8FNQ - chains A and F of the 12 polymer chains in the assembly; structure by electron microscopy, 2.80 A resolution.

# Chain A
Protein: Lamina-associated polypeptide 2, isoform alpha, Integrase chimera
From: Homo sapiens
Notes: EC 2.7.7.-, 3.1.-.-
UniProtKB: chimeric construct of P42166, P12497: residues -53 to -3 from P42166 (LAP2A_HUMAN) positions 50-100 (UniProt number = residue number + 103); residues 1-288 from P12497 positions 1148-1435 (UniProt number = residue number + 1147)
Amino-acid sequence (364 residues; numbered -75 to 288; the number before each row is that of its first residue; numbers below 1 keep their minus sign (Gly-75 is residue -75)):
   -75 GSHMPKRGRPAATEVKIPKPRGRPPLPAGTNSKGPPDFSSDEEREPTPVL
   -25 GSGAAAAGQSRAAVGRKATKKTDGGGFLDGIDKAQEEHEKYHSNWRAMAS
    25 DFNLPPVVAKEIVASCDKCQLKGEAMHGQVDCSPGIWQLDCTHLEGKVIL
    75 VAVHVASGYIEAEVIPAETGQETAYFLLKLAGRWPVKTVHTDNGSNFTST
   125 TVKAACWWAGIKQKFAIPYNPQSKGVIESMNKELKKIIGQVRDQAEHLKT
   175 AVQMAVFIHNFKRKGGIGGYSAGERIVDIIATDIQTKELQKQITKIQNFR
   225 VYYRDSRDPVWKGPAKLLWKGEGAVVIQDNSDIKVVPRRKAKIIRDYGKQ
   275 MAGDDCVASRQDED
Disordered / not traced: -75 to 0, 229-235, 269-288
Sequence notes: expression tag (-75 to -54); conflict Gln-17 (Arg86 in P42166); linker (-2 to 0); engineered mutation Lys138 (Glu1285 in P12497), Ala140 (Gly1287 in P12497), Lys148 (Gln1295 in P12497)
Metal / ion sites: Zn2+: His12, His16, Cys40, Cys43; Mg2+ site 1: Asp64, Asp116 (together with OZ1); Mg2+ site 2: Asp64, Glu152 (together with OZ1)
Small-molecule neighbours: OZ1 (4-amino-N-[(2,4-difluorophenyl)methyl]-1-hydroxy-6-(6-hydroxyhexyl)-2-oxo-1,2-dihydro-1,8-naphthyridine-3-carboxamide): Asp64, Cys65, Asp116, Asn117, Gly118, Pro142, Tyr143, Pro145, Gln146, Lys148, Glu152
Swiss-Prot annotation at these positions:
  - modified residue: Thr-46 (Phosphothreonine), Ser-44 (Phosphoserine), Ser-37 (Phosphoserine), Ser-36 (Phosphoserine), Thr-29 (Phosphothreonine), Ser-24 (Phosphoserine), Arg-15 (Omega-N-methylarginine)
  - zinc finger: Asp3 to Gln44 (Integrase-type)
  - DNA-binding region: Phe223 to Asp270 (Integrase-type)
  - binding site (Zn(2+)): His12, His16, Cys40, Cys43
  - binding site (Mg(2+)): Asp64, Asp116, Glu152
From the paper describing this entry:
  - binding site for OZ1: Asn117, Gly118, Pro142, Tyr143
  - conformationally variable residues: Tyr143
  - catalytic residues: Glu152 (citing earlier work)
  - mutagenesis - G140A (3- to 5-fold), Q148K (5- to 10-fold): decreased catalytic activity
  - mutagenesis - E138K: unchanged catalytic activity
  - mutagenesis - Q148K: decreased growth
  - mutagenesis - E138K/G140A/Q148K (1.0 kcal/mol): decreased binding to DTG (from molecular simulation)

# Chain F
Molecule: 25-nt DNA strand
Sequence (25 nucleotides; row label = number of the first residue in the row; numbers below 1 keep their minus sign (DA-3 is residue -3)):
    -3 AGCGTGGGCGGGAAAATCTCTAGCA
Disordered / not traced: -3 to 4

# How chain A and chain F interact
Residue-residue contacts (9; chain A residue first):
  Thr66(A) with DA21(F), hydrogen bond to the phosphate
  Glu152(A) with DC20(F), sugar contact
  Ser153(A) with DG19(F), hydrogen bond to the base; DC20(F), base contact
  Asn155(A) with DC20(F), phosphate contact
  Lys156(A) with DA18(F), hydrogen bond to the base; DG19(F), hydrogen bond to the sugar; DC20(F), sugar contact
  Lys159(A) with DA21(F), salt bridge to the phosphate
Interface residues without a listed pair, chain A (8 interface residues in all): Cys65, His67

# In short
8 residues of chain A face 4 of chain F across their interface, with 4 hydrogen bonds and 1 salt bridge. Among
the polar pairs are Ser153(A)-DG19(F), Lys156(A)-DA18(F) and Lys156(A)-DG19(F). Chain A binds compound OZ1.
From the paper: the catalytic residue Glu152(A); G140A and Q148K of chain A reduce catalytic activity; 4
substitutions were tested in all.
Chain A is Lamina-associated polypeptide 2, isoform alpha, Integrase chimera (Homo sapiens) and chain F is a
25-nt DNA strand; the structure, Structure of E138K/G140A/Q148K HIV-1 intasome with 4d bound, was determined
by electron microscopy, deposited together with 8FND, 8FNG, 8FNH, 8FNJ, 8FNL, 8FNM, 8FNO and 8FNP.
